Entry 6REA (electron microscopy, 3.60 A resolution); this record covers chains T and Y of the 20 polymer chains in the assembly.

# Chain T
Name: ATP synthase subunit alpha
Organism: Polytomella sp. Pringsheim 198.80
UniProt: A0ZW40 (A0ZW40_9CHLO); numbering as in UniProt (aligned over 1-562)
Chain sequence (562 residues; each row starts with the number of its first residue):
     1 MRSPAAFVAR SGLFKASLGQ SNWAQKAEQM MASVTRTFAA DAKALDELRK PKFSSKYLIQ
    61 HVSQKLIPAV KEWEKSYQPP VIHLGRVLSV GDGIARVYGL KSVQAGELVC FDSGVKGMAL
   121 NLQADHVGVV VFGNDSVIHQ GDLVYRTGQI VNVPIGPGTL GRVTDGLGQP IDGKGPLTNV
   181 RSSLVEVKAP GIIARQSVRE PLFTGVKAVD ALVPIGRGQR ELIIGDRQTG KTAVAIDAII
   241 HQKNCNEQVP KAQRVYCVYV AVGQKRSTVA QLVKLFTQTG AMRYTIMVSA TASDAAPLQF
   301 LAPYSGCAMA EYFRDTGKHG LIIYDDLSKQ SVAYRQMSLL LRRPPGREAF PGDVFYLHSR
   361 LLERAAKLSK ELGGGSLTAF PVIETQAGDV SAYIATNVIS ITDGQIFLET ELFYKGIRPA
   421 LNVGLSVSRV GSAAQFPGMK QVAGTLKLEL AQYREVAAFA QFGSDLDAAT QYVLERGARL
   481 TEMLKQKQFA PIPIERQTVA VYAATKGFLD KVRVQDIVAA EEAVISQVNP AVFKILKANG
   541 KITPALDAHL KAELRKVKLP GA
Disordered / not traced: 1-84
Construct notes: conflict Arg-266 (Lys in A0ZW40)
Bound ions: Mg2+: Thr-232 (together with ATP)
Residues lining bound ligands: ATP (adenosine-5'-triphosphate): Arg-227, Gln-228, Thr-229, Gly-230, Lys-231, Thr-232, Ala-233, Asp-326, Phe-413, Arg-418, Pro-419, Gln-486, Lys-487, Gln-488

# Chain Y
Name: ATP synthase subunit beta
Organism: Polytomella sp. Pringsheim 198.80
Notes: EC 7.1.2.2
UniProt: A0ZW41 (A0ZW41_9CHLO); numbering as in UniProt (aligned over 1-574)
Chain sequence (574 residues; each row starts with the number of its first residue):
     1 MALRYAAGLA KNVVQRQGAS LNIARAFAAE PAPAIDAGYV SQVIGPVVDV RFDGELPSIL
    61 SSLEVEGHSV RLVLEVAQHM GDNTVRCIAM DSTDGLVRGQ KVVDTGSPIK VPVGRGTLGR
   121 IMNVIGEPVD EQGPIDAADI WSIHREAPEF TEQSTEQEIL VTGIKVVDLL APYQRGGKIG
   181 LFGGAGVGKT VLIMELINNV AKAHGGFSVF AGVGERTREG NDLYREMIES GVIKLGAERG
   241 NSKCTLVYGQ MNEPPGARAR VALTGLTVAE YFRDIEGQDV LLFVDNIFRF TQANSEVSAL
   301 LGRIPSAVGY QPTLATDLGG LQERITTTTK GSITSVQAVY VPADDLTDPA PATTFAHLDA
   361 TTVLSRSIAE LGIYPAVDPL DSTSRMLNPN VIGAEHYNVA RGVQKVLQDY KNLQDIIAIL
   421 GMDELSEEDK LTVARARKIQ RFLSQPFQVA EVFTGTPGKY VDLADTISGF QGVLTGKYDD
   481 LPEMAFYMVG DIKEVKEKAD KMAKDIASRK EADNKKVSEE LKDIPSLDKL VSEIKEVVIE
   541 EDDGLEEDFK AEALSSETVV LNEEGKSVPL PKKN
Disordered / not traced: 1-32, 553-574
Construct notes: conflict Ala-350 (Gly in A0ZW41), Leu-387 (Arg in A0ZW41)
Bound ions: Mg2+: Thr-190, Glu-215 (together with ADP)
Residues lining bound ligands:
  - ADP (adenosine-5'-diphosphate): Gly-184, Ala-185, Gly-186, Val-187, Gly-188, Lys-189, Thr-190, Val-191, Glu-215, Arg-216, Tyr-374, Pro-375, Phe-447, Ala-450, Phe-453
  - ATP (adenosine-5'-triphosphate): Ala-356, Ser-384, Arg-385, Leu-387, Asn-388, Tyr-397, Arg-401

# Interface between chain T and chain Y
Residue-residue contacts (123; chain T residue first):
  Gly-99(T) / Arg-98(Y)  hydrogen bond (backbone-side chain)
  Leu-100(T) / Arg-98(Y)  hydrogen bond (backbone-side chain)
  Lys-101(T) / Val-97(Y)
  Lys-101(T) / Arg-98(Y)
  Ser-102(T) / Val-97(Y)
  Val-103(T) / Leu-96(Y)
  Val-103(T) / Val-97(Y)
  Gln-104(T) / Gly-95(Y)
  Gln-104(T) / Leu-96(Y)
  Gln-104(T) / Val-97(Y)
  Ala-105(T) / Val-43(Y)  hydrophobic
  Ala-105(T) / Thr-93(Y)
  Ala-105(T) / Asp-94(Y)
  Ala-105(T) / Gly-95(Y)  hydrogen bond (backbone-backbone)
  Ala-105(T) / Leu-96(Y)  hydrogen bond (backbone-backbone)
  Asn-121(T) / Val-43(Y)
  Asn-121(T) / Ile-44(Y)
  Leu-122(T) / Gln-42(Y)
  Leu-122(T) / Val-43(Y)  hydrogen bond (backbone-backbone)
  Leu-122(T) / Leu-96(Y)
  Leu-122(T) / Arg-98(Y)
  Gln-123(T) / Gln-42(Y)
  Gln-123(T) / Ile-44(Y)
  Gln-123(T) / Arg-98(Y)  hydrogen bond (backbone-side chain)
  Ala-124(T) / Gln-42(Y)  hydrogen bond (backbone-side chain)
  His-126(T) / Arg-98(Y)  hydrogen bond (backbone-side chain)
  Val-127(T) / Arg-98(Y)
  Ile-150(T) / Gly-95(Y)
  Pro-157(T) / Leu-545(Y)  hydrophobic
  Pro-157(T) / Phe-549(Y)
  Leu-160(T) / Leu-545(Y)  hydrophobic
  Asn-179(T) / Glu-546(Y)  hydrogen bond
  Asn-179(T) / Phe-549(Y)
  Asn-179(T) / Lys-550(Y)  hydrogen bond
  Val-180(T) / Phe-549(Y)
  Arg-181(T) / Phe-549(Y)
  Glu-186(T) / Asp-94(Y)
  Lys-188(T) / Asp-91(Y)  salt bridge
  Lys-188(T) / Glu-253(Y)  salt bridge
  Ala-189(T) / Asn-252(Y)
  Pro-190(T) / Thr-217(Y)
  Gly-191(T) / Thr-217(Y)
  Ile-192(T) / Ile-121(Y)  hydrophobic
  Ile-192(T) / Thr-217(Y)
  Ile-192(T) / Gly-220(Y)
  Ile-192(T) / Asn-221(Y)
  Ile-192(T) / Tyr-248(Y)  hydrophobic
  Ile-193(T) / Val-129(Y)
  Ile-193(T) / Asp-130(Y)
  Ile-193(T) / Glu-131(Y)
  Ile-193(T) / Tyr-224(Y)  hydrophobic
  Ile-193(T) / Arg-225(Y)
  Arg-195(T) / Thr-217(Y)
  Arg-195(T) / Asn-221(Y)
  Arg-220(T) / Arg-216(Y)
  Val-249(T) / Ile-539(Y)
  Pro-250(T) / Val-537(Y)
  Pro-250(T) / Glu-540(Y)
  Lys-251(T) / Glu-540(Y)  hydrogen bond (backbone-side chain)
  Lys-251(T) / Asp-543(Y)
  Lys-251(T) / Gly-544(Y)
  Arg-254(T) / Ile-539(Y)
  Arg-254(T) / Asp-543(Y)  salt bridge
  Tyr-256(T) / Asp-543(Y)  hydrogen bond
  Tyr-256(T) / Leu-545(Y)  hydrophobic
  Arg-283(T) / Asp-542(Y)  salt bridge
  Arg-283(T) / Asp-543(Y)  salt bridge
  Tyr-284(T) / Asp-543(Y)
  Tyr-312(T) / Phe-549(Y)
  Lys-318(T) / Leu-545(Y)
  Lys-318(T) / Asp-548(Y)  salt bridge
  Arg-343(T) / Leu-300(Y)
  Pro-344(T) / Ala-299(Y)  hydrophobic
  Pro-344(T) / Pro-305(Y)  hydrophobic
  Pro-345(T) / Val-308(Y)
  Pro-345(T) / Gly-309(Y)
  Gly-346(T) / Val-308(Y)
  Gly-346(T) / Gly-309(Y)
  Arg-347(T) / Val-308(Y)
  Arg-347(T) / Asp-345(Y)  salt bridge
  Arg-347(T) / Asp-348(Y)  salt bridge
  Gly-352(T) / Glu-296(Y)
  Asp-353(T) / Glu-296(Y)
  Phe-355(T) / Met-251(Y)  hydrophobic
  Phe-355(T) / Arg-289(Y)
  Phe-355(T) / Gln-292(Y)
  Tyr-356(T) / Glu-253(Y)
  Tyr-356(T) / Pro-254(Y)
  Tyr-356(T) / Arg-258(Y)
  Tyr-356(T) / Glu-296(Y)
  Ser-359(T) / Met-251(Y)  hydrogen bond (side chain-backbone)
  Glu-363(T) / Arg-216(Y)
  Glu-363(T) / Thr-217(Y)  hydrogen bond
  Glu-363(T) / Met-251(Y)
  Glu-363(T) / Asn-252(Y)
  Ser-391(T) / Ala-343(Y)
  Ala-392(T) / Ala-343(Y)
  Thr-396(T) / Ala-185(Y)
  Thr-396(T) / Tyr-340(Y)  hydrogen bond (backbone-side chain)
  Thr-396(T) / Ala-343(Y)
  Thr-396(T) / Arg-366(Y)
  Ile-399(T) / Ala-185(Y)
  Ile-399(T) / Arg-216(Y)
  Ser-400(T) / Ala-185(Y)
  Ser-400(T) / Arg-216(Y)  hydrogen bond (backbone-side chain)
  Ser-400(T) / Arg-289(Y)
  Ser-400(T) / Tyr-340(Y)
  Ile-401(T) / Arg-216(Y)  hydrogen bond (backbone-side chain)
  Ile-401(T) / Met-251(Y)  hydrophobic
  Thr-402(T) / Arg-216(Y)  hydrogen bond (backbone-side chain)
  Asp-403(T) / Arg-216(Y)
  Asp-403(T) / Arg-218(Y)  salt bridge
  Leu-425(T) / Glu-370(Y)
  Arg-429(T) / Arg-218(Y)
  Arg-429(T) / Asp-222(Y)  salt bridge
  Glu-455(T) / Met-484(Y)
  Ile-535(T) / Leu-530(Y)  hydrophobic
  Ile-535(T) / Val-531(Y)  hydrophobic
  Ile-535(T) / Ile-534(Y)  hydrophobic
  Ala-538(T) / Ile-534(Y)  hydrophobic
  Ala-545(T) / Ile-524(Y)  hydrophobic
  His-549(T) / Leu-527(Y)
  Lys-551(T) / Lys-515(Y)
Other interface residues (no listed pair), chain T (80 interface residues in all): Leu-120, Ile-155, Gln-196, Ser-197, Glu-247, Ala-252, Phe-313, Val-390, Tyr-393, Asn-397, Ala-433, Asn-529, Ala-531, Val-532, Lys-534, Ala-548
Other interface residues (no listed pair), chain Y (74 interface residues in all): Ser-41, Gly-186, Gly-214, Glu-215, Gln-250, Pro-255, Pro-342, Val-452, Phe-453, Glu-520, Pro-525, Glu-536, Val-538

# In short
Chain T and chain Y form an interface of 80 and 74 residues respectively, with 18 hydrogen bonds and 10 salt
bridges. Among the polar pairs are Lys-188(T)/Asp-91(Y), Lys-188(T)/Glu-253(Y) and Arg-254(T)/Asp-543(Y).
Bound to chain T: ATP. Chain Y binds ATP and ADP.
Here chain T is ATP synthase subunit alpha and chain Y is ATP synthase subunit beta, both from Polytomella sp.
Pringsheim 198.80. Entry 6REA (Cryo-EM structure of Polytomella F-ATP synthase, Rotary substate 2D, focussed
refinement of F1 head and rotor) was determined by electron microscopy, deposited together with 6RD4, 6RD5,
6RD6, 6RD7, 6RD8, 6RD9 and 46 further entries.
